PDB entry 8TO7 | electron microscopy, 3.39 A resolution | chains H and L of the 12 polymer chains in the assembly

[Chain H]
Name: HERH-b*01 heavy chain
From: Macaca mulatta
Sequence (238 residues; each row starts with the number of its first residue; a row labelled like 35A-35B holds insertion residues (35A, then the next letters in order)):
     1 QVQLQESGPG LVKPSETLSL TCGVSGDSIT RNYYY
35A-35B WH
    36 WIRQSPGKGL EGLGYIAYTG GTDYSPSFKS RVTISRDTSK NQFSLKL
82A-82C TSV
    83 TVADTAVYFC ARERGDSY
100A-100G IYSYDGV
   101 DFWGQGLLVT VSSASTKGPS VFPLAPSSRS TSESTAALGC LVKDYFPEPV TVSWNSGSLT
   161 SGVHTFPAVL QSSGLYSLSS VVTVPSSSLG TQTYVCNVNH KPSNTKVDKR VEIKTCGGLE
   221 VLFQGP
Not modelled in the structure: 114-226
Disulfide bonds: Cys-22/Cys-92

[Chain L]
Name: HERH-b*01 light chain
From: Macaca mulatta
Sequence (219 residues; each row starts with the number of its first residue; a row labelled like 27A-27E holds insertion residues (27A, then the next letters in order)):
     1 DAVLTQSPLS LPITPGEPAS ISCRSSQ
27A-27E SLLHT
    28 NGETYLNWYQ QKTGQRPRLL ISQVSKREIG VPDRFSASGA GSDFTLKISR VEAEDVGLYF
    88 CGQGLHWPRT FGQGTRVDIK RTVAAPSVFI FPPSEDQVKS GTVSVVCLLN NFYPREASVK
   148 WKVDGALKTG NSQESVTEQD SKDNTYSLSS TLTLSSTEYQ SHKVYACEVT HQGLSSPVTK
   208 SFNRGEC
Not modelled in the structure: 108-214
Disulfide bonds: Cys-23/Cys-88

[Interface between chain H and chain L]
Contacting residue pairs - 30 pairs, chain H then chain L:
  Ile-37(H) with Phe-98(L), hydrophobic
  Gln-39(H) with Gln-38(L), hydrogen bond; Phe-87(L)
  Leu-45(H) with Phe-87(L), hydrophobic; Phe-98(L), hydrophobic
  Tyr-50(H) with Trp-94(L), hydrophobic
  Asp-58(H) with Trp-94(L), hydrogen bond
  Tyr-59(H) with Trp-94(L), hydrogen bond (backbone-side chain)
  Ser-60(H) with Trp-94(L); Pro-95(L)
  Pro-61(H) with Pro-95(L)
  Glu-95(H) with Arg-96(L), salt bridge
  Arg-96(H) with Glu-55(L), salt bridge
  Asp-98(H) with Tyr-32(L), hydrogen bond
  Ser-100C(H) with Tyr-32(L), hydrogen bond; Gln-50(L), hydrogen bond (backbone-side chain)
  Asp-100E(H) with Tyr-32(L); Leu-33(L); Asn-34(L), hydrogen bond; Ser-49(L); Gly-91(L)
  Gly-100F(H) with Asn-34(L); Leu-46(L)
  Val-100G(H) with Tyr-36(L), hydrogen bond (backbone-side chain); Leu-46(L)
  Asp-101(H) with Glu-55(L)
  Trp-103(H) with Arg-43(L), hydrogen bond (backbone-side chain); Pro-44(L)
  Gly-104(H) with Arg-43(L), hydrogen bond (backbone-side chain)
  Gln-105(H) with Arg-43(L)
Interface residues without a listed pair, chain H (23 interface residues in all): His-35B, Gly-47, Gly-49, Phe-91

[Summary]
Chain H and chain L form an interface of 23 and 17 residues respectively, with 10 hydrogen bonds and 2 salt
bridges. Polar contacts include Glu-95(H)/Arg-96(L), Arg-96(H)/Glu-55(L) and Gln-39(H)/Gln-38(L).
Here chain H is HERH-b*01 heavy chain and chain L is HERH-b*01 light chain, both from Macaca mulatta. Entry
8TO7 (Cryo-EM structure of HERH-b*01 Fab in complex with HIV-1 Env trimer BG505.DS SOSIP) was determined by
electron microscopy together with 8TDX, 8TE7, 8TJR, 8TJS, 8TKC, 8TL2 and 5 further entries from the same
study.
